Entry 2CAZ (X-ray diffraction, 3.60 A resolution); this record covers chains A and B of the 3 polymer chains in the assembly.

[Chain A]
Molecule: Suppressor protein STP22 of temperature-sensitive alpha-factor receptor and arginine permease
Source organism: Saccharomyces cerevisiae
UniProtKB: P25604 (STP22_YEAST); residue numbers follow UniProt; this construct covers 305-385
Amino-acid sequence (82 residues; row label = number of the first residue in the row):
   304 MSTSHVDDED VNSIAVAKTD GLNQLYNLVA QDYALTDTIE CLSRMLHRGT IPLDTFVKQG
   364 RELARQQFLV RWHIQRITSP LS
Unresolved in the structure: 304-324, 384-385

[Chain B]
Molecule: Vacuolar protein sorting-associated protein VPS28
Source organism: Saccharomyces cerevisiae
UniProtKB: Q02767 (VPS28_YEAST); numbering as in UniProt (aligned over 1-147)
Amino-acid sequence (155 residues; row label = number of the first residue in the row; numbers below 1 keep their minus sign (Met-7 is residue -7)):
    -7 MAHHHHHHMQ KHNIKLNQNQ DISQLFHDEV PLFDNSITSK DKEVIETLSE IYSIVITLDH
    53 VEKAYLKDSI DDTQYTNTVD KLLKQFKVYL NSQNKEEINK HFQSIEAFCD TYNITASNAI
   113 TRLERGIPIT AEHAISTTTS APSGDNKQSS SSDKK
Unresolved in the structure: -7 to 22, 124-147

[How chain A and chain B interact]
Pairs across the interface - 39 pairs, chain A then chain B:
  Gln327(A) - Pro23(B)
  Ile342(A) - Ile48(B)  hydrophobic
  Ile342(A) - His52(B)
  Ser346(A) - His52(B)  hydrogen bond
  His350(A) - Lys59(B)
  His350(A) - Ser61(B)  hydrogen bond
  Leu356(A) - Ile62(B)  hydrophobic
  Leu356(A) - Gln66(B)
  Asp357(A) - Gln66(B)
  Asp357(A) - Thr70(B)
  Phe359(A) - His52(B)
  Gly363(A) - Thr49(B)
  Arg364(A) - Glu42(B)
  Arg364(A) - Ser45(B)  hydrogen bond
  Arg364(A) - Ile46(B)
  Arg364(A) - Thr49(B)
  Arg364(A) - Gln77(B)
  Arg364(A) - Tyr81(B)
  Ala367(A) - Tyr44(B)
  Ala367(A) - Ser45(B)
  Ala367(A) - Ile48(B)  hydrophobic
  Arg368(A) - Ser41(B)
  Arg368(A) - Glu42(B)  salt bridge
  Arg368(A) - Ser45(B)
  Gln370(A) - Tyr44(B)  hydrogen bond
  Phe371(A) - Ile37(B)  hydrophobic
  Phe371(A) - Leu40(B)  hydrophobic
  Phe371(A) - Ser41(B)
  Phe371(A) - Tyr44(B)  hydrophobic
  Phe371(A) - Tyr104(B)  hydrophobic
  Leu372(A) - Ile37(B)  hydrophobic
  Leu372(A) - Ser41(B)
  Arg374(A) - Asn105(B)
  Trp375(A) - Ile29(B)  hydrophobic
  Trp375(A) - Ile37(B)  hydrophobic
  Trp375(A) - Tyr104(B)
  His376(A) - Pro23(B)
  His376(A) - Leu24(B)
  Arg379(A) - Ile29(B)
Also at the interface, not in a pair above, chain A (21 interface residues in all): Glu343, Leu349, Val360
Also at the interface, not in a pair above, chain B (27 interface residues in all): Asp26, Ala56, Asp63, Phe94, Phe100
Interface features reported in the paper:
  - pairs named by the authors: Arg368(A)-Glu42(B), Phe371(A)-Ile37(B) (hydrophobic contact), Phe371(A)-Leu40(B) (hydrophobic contact), Phe371(A)-Tyr44(B) (hydrophobic contact), Phe371(A)-Tyr104(B) (hydrophobic contact)
  - interface residues, chain A: Arg368(A), Phe371(A)

[In short]
Chain A and chain B form an interface of 21 and 27 residues respectively, with 4 hydrogen bonds and 1 salt
bridge. Polar contacts include Arg368(A)-Glu42(B), Ser346(A)-His52(B) and His350(A)-Ser61(B). The authors
report a contact between Arg368(A) and Glu42(B); hydrophobic contacts between Phe371(A) and Ile37(B),
Phe371(A) and Leu40(B) and Phe371(A) and Tyr44(B) among others. The paper reports interface residues Arg368(A)
and Phe371(A).
Chain A is Suppressor protein STP22 of temperature-sensitive alpha-factor receptor and arginine permease and
chain B is Vacuolar protein sorting-associated protein VPS28, both from Saccharomyces cerevisiae; the
structure, ESCRT-I core, was determined by X-ray diffraction (same publication as 2CAY).
